6P7H - chains B and C of the 3 polymer chains in the assembly; structure by X-ray diffraction, 1.78 A resolution.

Chain B:
Name: Antibody DF2F-b.04  light chain
Notes: antibody fragment or engineered binder
Chain sequence (219 residues; row label = number of the first residue in the row; a row labelled like 27A-27E holds insertion residues (27A, then the next letters in order)):
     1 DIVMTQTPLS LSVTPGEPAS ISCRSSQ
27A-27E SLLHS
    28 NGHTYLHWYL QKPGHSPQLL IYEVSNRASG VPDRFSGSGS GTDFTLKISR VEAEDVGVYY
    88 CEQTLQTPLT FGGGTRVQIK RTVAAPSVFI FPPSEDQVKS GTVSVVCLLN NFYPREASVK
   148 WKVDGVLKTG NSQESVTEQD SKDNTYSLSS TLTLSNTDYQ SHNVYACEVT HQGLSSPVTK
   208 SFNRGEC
Unresolved in the structure: 1, 7-8, 213-214
Disulfides: Cys23-Cys88, Cys134-Cys194

Chain C:
Name: HIV fusion peptide residues (512-519)
Chain sequence (8 residues; numbered 156 to 163; the number before each row is that of its first residue):
   156 AVGIGAVF

Chain B / chain C interface:
Residue-residue contacts (25; chain B residue first):
  His27D(B) - Gly160(C)  hydrogen bond (side chain-backbone)
  His27D(B) - Phe163(C)  hydrogen bond (side chain-backbone)
  Asn28(B) - Phe163(C)
  Tyr32(B) - Gly158(C)
  Tyr32(B) - Ile159(C)
  Tyr32(B) - Gly160(C)
  Tyr32(B) - Phe163(C)
  His34(B) - Ala156(C)
  His34(B) - Val157(C)
  His34(B) - Gly158(C)
  Tyr36(B) - Ala156(C)  hydrogen bond (side chain-backbone)
  Leu46(B) - Val157(C)  hydrophobic
  Tyr49(B) - Val157(C)
  Glu50(B) - Val157(C)
  Glu50(B) - Gly158(C)
  Glu89(B) - Ala156(C)
  Thr91(B) - Ala156(C)
  Thr91(B) - Gly158(C)  hydrogen bond (side chain-backbone)
  Thr91(B) - Ile159(C)
  Thr91(B) - Gly160(C)  hydrogen bond (backbone-backbone)
  Thr91(B) - Ala161(C)  hydrogen bond (backbone-backbone)
  Leu92(B) - Gly160(C)
  Leu92(B) - Ala161(C)  hydrogen bond (backbone-backbone)
  Gln93(B) - Ala161(C)
  Thr94(B) - Ala161(C)

Summary:
13 residues of chain B and 7 residues of chain C are in contact; the contacts include 7 hydrogen bonds. Polar
contacts include His27D(B)-Gly160(C), His27D(B)-Phe163(C) and Tyr36(B)-Ala156(C).
Here chain B is Antibody DF2F-b.04  light chain and chain C is HIV fusion peptide residues (512-519). Entry
6P7H (Vaccine-elicited NHP FP-targeting neutralizing antibody DF2F-b.04 in complex with HIV fusion peptide
(residue 512-519)) was determined by X-ray diffraction.
